PDB entry 8BD5 | electron microscopy, 3.30 A resolution | chains A and B of the 13 polymer chains in the assembly

[Chain A]
Name: ShCas12k
From: Scytonema hofmannii
UniProtKB: A0A8X6EH11 (A0A8X6EH11_9CYAN); residues -1 to 639 here correspond to UniProt positions 1-641 (UniProt number = residue number + 2)
Amino-acid sequence (698 residues; row label = number of the first residue in the row; numbers below 1 keep their minus sign (Met-58 is residue -58)):
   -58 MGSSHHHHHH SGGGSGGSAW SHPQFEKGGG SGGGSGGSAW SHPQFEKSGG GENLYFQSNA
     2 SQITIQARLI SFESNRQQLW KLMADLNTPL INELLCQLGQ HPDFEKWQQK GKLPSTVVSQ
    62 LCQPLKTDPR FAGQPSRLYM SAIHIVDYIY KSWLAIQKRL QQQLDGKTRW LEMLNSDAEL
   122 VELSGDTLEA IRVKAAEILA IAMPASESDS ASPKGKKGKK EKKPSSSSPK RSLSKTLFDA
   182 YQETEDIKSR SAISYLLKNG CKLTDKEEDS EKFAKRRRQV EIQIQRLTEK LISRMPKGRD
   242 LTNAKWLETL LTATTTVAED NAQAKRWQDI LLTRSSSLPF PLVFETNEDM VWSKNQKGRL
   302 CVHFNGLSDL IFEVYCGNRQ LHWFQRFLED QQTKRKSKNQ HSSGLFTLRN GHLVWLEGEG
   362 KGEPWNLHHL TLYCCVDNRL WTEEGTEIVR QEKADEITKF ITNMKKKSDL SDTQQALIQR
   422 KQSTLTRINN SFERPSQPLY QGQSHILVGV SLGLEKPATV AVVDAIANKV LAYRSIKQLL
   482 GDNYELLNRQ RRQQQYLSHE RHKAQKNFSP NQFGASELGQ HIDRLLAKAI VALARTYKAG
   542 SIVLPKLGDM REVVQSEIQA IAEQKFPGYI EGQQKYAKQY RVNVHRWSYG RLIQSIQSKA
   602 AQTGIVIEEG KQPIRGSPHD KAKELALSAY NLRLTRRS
Unresolved in the structure: -58 to 0, 143-173, 637-639
Construct notes: initiating methionine (-58); expression tag (-57 to -2)
From the paper describing this entry:
  - binding site for DNA target strand: Tyr570
  - binding site for DNA non-target strand: Phe567
  - conformationally variable residues (helix shift, order/disorder transition): Arg240 to Ser278, Leu548 to Tyr590

[Chain B]
Molecule: sgRNA
Sequence (256 nucleotides; each row starts with the number of its first residue; numbers below 1 keep their minus sign (G-1 is residue -1)):
    -1 GGAUAUUAAU AGCGCCGCAA UUCAUGCUGC UUGCAGCCUC UGAAUUUUGU UAAAUGAGGG
    59 UUAGUUUGAC UGUAUAAAUA CAGUCUUGCU UUCUGACCCU GGUAGCUGCU CACCCUGAUG
   119 CUGCUGUCAA UAGACAGGAU AGGUGCGCUC CCAGCAAUAA GGGCGCGGAU GUACUGCUGU
   179 AGUGGCUACU GAAUCACCCC CGAUCAAGGG GGAACCCUAA AUGGGUUGAA AGGAGAAGUC
   239 AUUUAAUAAG GCCACU
Unresolved in the structure: -1 to 4, 251-254

[How chain A and chain B interact]
Contacting residue pairs - 138 pairs, chain A then chain B:
  Gln3(A) with G231(B), base contact
  Ile4(A) with G231(B), phosphate contact
  Thr5(A) with G231(B), hydrogen bond to the sugar; A232(B), hydrogen bond to the sugar
  Gln7(A) with C87(B), hydrogen bond to the sugar; U88(B), sugar contact; G230(B), base contact; A232(B), phosphate contact
  Arg9(A) with C203(B), hydrogen bond to the base
  Leu10(A) with C203(B), base contact
  Ile11(A) with C203(B), base contact; A204(B), phosphate contact
  Ser12(A) with C203(B), hydrogen bond to the sugar
  Arg17(A) with C203(B), hydrogen bond to the base
  Ile90(A) with A234(B), sugar contact; A235(B), sugar contact
  Ile97(A) with G236(B), sugar contact
  Arg227(A) with C238(B), hydrogen bond to the phosphate; A239(B), salt bridge to the phosphate
  Lys231(A) with U237(B), sugar contact
  Ser234(A) with U237(B), phosphate contact
  Arg235(A) with G236(B), salt bridge to the phosphate; U237(B), hydrogen bond to the phosphate
  Pro237(A) with A235(B), phosphate contact
  Lys238(A) with A235(B), phosphate contact; G236(B), hydrogen bond to the phosphate
  Arg240(A) with A234(B), salt bridge to the phosphate; A235(B), salt bridge to the phosphate
  Asn262(A) with A246(B), hydrogen bond to the phosphate; A247(B), phosphate contact
  Lys266(A) with U245(B), hydrogen bond to the base
  Gln269(A) with A244(B), hydrogen bond to the sugar; U245(B), sugar contact
  Pro282(A) with G233(B), sugar contact; A234(B), sugar contact
  Arg300(A) with U85(B), base contact; G86(B), hydrogen bond to the base
  Leu301(A) with U85(B), hydrogen bond to the base
  Val315(A) with U85(B), hydrogen bond to the base
  Tyr316(A) with A61(B), base contact; U85(B), base contact; G86(B), sugar contact; C87(B), sugar contact; A204(B), base contact
  Cys317(A) with U85(B), hydrogen bond to the base; G86(B), sugar contact; C87(B), base contact
  Gly318(A) with U85(B), sugar contact; G86(B), phosphate contact; C87(B), base contact
  Asn319(A) with G66(B), hydrogen bond to the base; U84(B), base contact; U85(B), hydrogen bond to the sugar; G86(B), hydrogen bond to the phosphate
  Arg320(A) with U65(B), base contact; G66(B), sugar contact; C87(B), base contact; A229(B), hydrogen bond to the base; G230(B), hydrogen bond to the base
  Gln321(A) with C87(B), hydrogen bond to the base; G230(B), hydrogen bond to the base
  Leu322(A) with U84(B), sugar contact; U85(B), sugar contact
  His323(A) with A67(B), sugar contact
  His353(A) with G233(B), sugar contact
  Lys362(A) with U185(B), salt bridge to the phosphate; A186(B), salt bridge to the phosphate
  Trp366(A) with C203(B), hydrogen bond to the base
  Asn367(A) with C203(B), base contact
  His369(A) with C203(B), hydrogen bond to the base
  His370(A) with C203(B), base contact
  Tyr374(A) with A232(B), sugar contact
  Cys376(A) with G231(B), base contact
  Trp382(A) with A67(B), phosphate contact; C68(B), hydrogen bond to the phosphate
  Pro436(A) with C68(B), sugar contact; U69(B), phosphate contact
  Lys457(A) with A42(B), salt bridge to the phosphate
  Lys470(A) with U23(B), salt bridge to the phosphate
  Tyr474(A) with U23(B), base contact
  Ser476(A) with U23(B), base contact; G40(B), phosphate contact; A41(B), hydrogen bond to the phosphate
  Lys478(A) with A41(B), salt bridge to the phosphate
  Gln479(A) with U23(B), base contact; G40(B), sugar contact
  Glu486(A) with G54(B), phosphate contact
  Leu487(A) with U90(B), sugar contact
  Asn489(A) with C13(B), sugar contact
  Arg490(A) with C91(B), salt bridge to the phosphate; U92(B), salt bridge to the phosphate
  Arg493(A) with G54(B), salt bridge to the phosphate; A55(B), salt bridge to the phosphate
  Gln494(A) with C91(B), phosphate contact
  Tyr497(A) with A55(B), stacking on the base; G57(B), phosphate contact
  His500(A) with U117(B), hydrogen bond to the base; U147(B), salt bridge to the phosphate
  His503(A) with U117(B), stacking on the base; U241(B), hydrogen bond to the sugar; U242(B), phosphate contact
  Lys504(A) with C119(B), salt bridge to the phosphate
  Gln506(A) with U241(B), hydrogen bond to the sugar; U242(B), sugar contact
  Asn508(A) with G182(B), hydrogen bond to the sugar; G183(B), sugar contact
  Phe509(A) with G183(B), sugar contact
  Ser510(A) with G182(B), phosphate contact; G183(B), hydrogen bond to the phosphate
  Pro511(A) with C184(B), phosphate contact
  Glu518(A) with U89(B), phosphate contact; U90(B), sugar contact
  Leu519(A) with U90(B), sugar contact
  His522(A) with U90(B), hydrogen bond to the sugar; A228(B), base contact; A229(B), sugar contact
  Arg525(A) with A229(B), sugar contact; G230(B), hydrogen bond to the sugar; G231(B), phosphate contact; A232(B), salt bridge to the phosphate
  Leu526(A) with A228(B), sugar contact; A229(B), sugar contact
  Lys529(A) with A229(B), phosphate contact; G230(B), phosphate contact
  Arg552(A) with C238(B), hydrogen bond to the base
  Gln556(A) with A239(B), sugar contact
  Lys579(A) with U240(B), phosphate contact; U241(B), salt bridge to the phosphate
  Arg582(A) with A239(B), hydrogen bond to the phosphate; U240(B), salt bridge to the phosphate
  Val583(A) with A239(B), sugar contact; U240(B), sugar contact
  His586(A) with C238(B), hydrogen bond to the sugar; A239(B), hydrogen bond to the sugar
  Gln595(A) with G231(B), base contact
  Lys600(A) with G230(B), salt bridge to the phosphate
  Gln603(A) with G231(B), hydrogen bond to the phosphate
  His620(A) with U23(B), hydrogen bond to the base
Interface residues without a listed pair, chain A (105 interface residues in all): Ser93, Trp94, Gln98, Met236, Ala263, Phe281, Gly299, Glu314, Val355, Leu357, Leu368, Ser437, Gln438, Val471, Ala473, Asn484, Tyr485, Arg492, Gln496, Glu501, Lys507, Arg536, Glu553, Gln575, Ser599
Interface residues without a listed pair, chain B (58 interface residues in all): C14, U53, G56, A76, A243, C250

[Overview]
105 residues of chain A face 58 of chain B across their interface; the contacts include 40 hydrogen bonds, 19
salt bridges and 2 aromatic stacking contacts. Polar contacts include Arg9(A)-C203(B), Arg17(A)-C203(B) and
Lys266(A)-U245(B). The paper reports a binding site for DNA target strand at Tyr570(A); a binding site for DNA
non-target strand at Phe567(A).
Chain A is ShCas12k (Scytonema hofmannii) and chain B is sgRNA; the structure,
Cas12k-sgRNA-dsDNA-S15-TniQ-TnsC transposon recruitment complex, was determined by electron microscopy
together with 8BD4 and 8BD6 from the same study.
